Entry 7YI8 (electron microscopy, 2.70 A resolution); this record covers chains B and C of the 4 polymer chains in the assembly.

== Chain B ==
Molecule: MT-a70 family protein
Organism: Tetrahymena thermophila SB210
UniProtKB: Q22GC0 (Q22GC0_TETTS); residues 1-372 here correspond to UniProt positions 57-428 (UniProt number = residue number + 56)
Amino-acid sequence (372 residues; numbered 1 to 372; the number before each row is that of its first residue):
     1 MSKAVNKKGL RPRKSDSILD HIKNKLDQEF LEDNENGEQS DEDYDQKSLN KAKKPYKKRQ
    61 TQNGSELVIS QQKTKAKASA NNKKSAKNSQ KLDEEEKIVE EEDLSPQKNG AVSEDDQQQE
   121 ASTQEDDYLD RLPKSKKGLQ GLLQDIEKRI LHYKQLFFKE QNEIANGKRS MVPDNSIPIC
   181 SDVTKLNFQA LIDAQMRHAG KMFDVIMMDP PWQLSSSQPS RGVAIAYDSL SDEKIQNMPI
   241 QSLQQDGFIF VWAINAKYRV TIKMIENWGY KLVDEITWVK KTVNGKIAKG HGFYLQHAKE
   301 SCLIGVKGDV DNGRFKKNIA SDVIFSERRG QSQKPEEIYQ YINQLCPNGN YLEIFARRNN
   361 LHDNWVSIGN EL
Unresolved in the structure: 1-139, 216-225
Small-molecule neighbours: S-adenosylhomocysteine (SAH): Asp182, Val183, Thr184, Asp209, Pro210, Pro211, Asp228, Ser229, Leu230, Ser332, Phe355, Ala356, Arg357, Asn360, Gly369, Asn370, Glu371
What the authors report for this chain:
  - mutagenesis - D209A: abolished catalytic activity
  - mutagenesis - K280E/K286E/K289E: decreased catalytic activity

== Chain C ==
Molecule: P1
Organism: Tetrahymena thermophila SB210
UniProtKB: Q22VV9 (Q22VV9_TETTS); numbering as in UniProt (aligned over 1-360)
Amino-acid sequence (360 residues; numbered 1 to 360; the number before each row is that of its first residue):
     1 MSLKKGKFQH NQSKSLWNYT LSPGWREEEV KILKSALQLF GIGKWKKIME SGCLPGKSIG
    61 QIYMQTQRLL GQQSLGDFMG LQIDLEAVFN QNMKKQDVLR KNNCIINTGD NPTKEERKRR
   121 IEQNRKIYGL SAKQIAEIKL PKVKKHAPQY MTLEDIENEK FTNLEILTHL YNLKAEIVRR
   181 LAEQGETIAQ PSIIKSLNNL NHNLEQNQNS NSSTETKVTL EQSGKKKYKV LAIEETELQN
   241 GPIATNSQKK SINGKRKNNR KINSDSEGNE EDISLEDIDS QESEINSEEI VEDDEEDEQI
   301 EEPSKIKKRK KNPEQESEED DIEEDQEEDE LVVNEEEIFE DDDDDEDNQD SSEDDDDDED
Unresolved in the structure: 1-151, 184-360
What the authors report for this chain:
  - mutagenesis - K44E/K46E/K47E: decreased catalytic activity

== Chain B / chain C interface ==
Pairs across the interface (11):
  Leu143(B) with Ile177(C), hydrophobic; Arg180(C)
  Ile146(B) with Leu170(C), hydrophobic
  Arg149(B) with Glu157(C)
  Ile150(B) with Leu170(C), hydrophobic
  Tyr153(B) with Glu157(C), hydrogen bond; Ile166(C), hydrophobic
  Leu156(B) with Asn163(C)
  Phe157(B) with Asn163(C); Leu164(C)
  Glu160(B) with Asn163(C), hydrogen bond
Interface residues without a listed pair, chain B (9 interface residues in all): Leu142
Interface residues without a listed pair, chain C (8 interface residues in all): Lys174

== Overview ==
The interface between chain B and chain C involves 9 residues on one side and 8 on the other, with 2 hydrogen
bonds. Polar pairs include Tyr153(B)-Glu157(C) and Glu160(B)-Asn163(C). Bound to chain B:
S-adenosylhomocysteine. From the paper: D209A of chain B abolishes catalytic activity; K280E/K286E/K289E of
chain B reduce catalytic activity.
Chain B is MT-a70 family protein and chain C is P1, both from Tetrahymena thermophila SB210; the structure,
Cryo-EM structure of SAH-bound MTA1-MTA9-p1-p2 complex, was determined by electron microscopy, deposited
together with 7YI9.
